Entry 8ESR (electron microscopy, 3.20 A resolution); this record covers chains 1 and C of the 56 polymer chains in the assembly.

# Chain 1
Molecule: 3497-nt RNA strand
From: Schizosaccharomyces pombe
Sequence (3497 nucleotides; each row starts with the number of its first residue; note: 375 numbers in that range are skipped by the numbering (no residue carries them; nothing is unmodelled there); a row labelled like 1739A-1739F holds insertion residues (1739A, then the next letters in order)):
     1 AUUUGACCUC AAAUCAGGUA GGACUACGCG CUGAACUUAA GCAUAUCAAU AAGCGCAGGA
    61 AAAGAAAAUA ACCAUGAUUC CCUCAGUAAC GGCGAGUGAA GCGGGAAAAG CUCAAAUUUG
   121 AAAUCUGGCA ACAUUUCUUU UGUUGUCCGA GUUGUAAUUU CAAGAAGCUG CUUUGAGUGU
   181 AGACGAUCGG UCUAAGUUCC UUGGAACAGG ACGUCAGAGA GGGUGAGAAC CCCGUCUUUG
   241 GUCGAUUGGA UAUGCCAUAU AAAGCGCUUU CGAAGAGUCG AGUUGUUUGG GAAUGCAGCU
   301 CUAAAUGGGU GGUAAAUUUC AUCUAAAGCU AAAUAUUGGC GAGAGACCGA UAGCGAACAA
   361 GUAGAGUGAU CGAAAGAUGA AAAGAACUUU GAAAAGAGAG UUAAAUAGUA CGUGAAAUUG
   421 CUGAAAGGGA AGCAUUGGAA AUCAGUCUUA CCUGGGUGAG AUCAGUAGUC UCUUCGCGAG
   481 ACUAUGCACU CUGAACCUGU GGUAGGUCAG CAUCAGUUUU CGGGGGCGGA AAAAGAAUAA
   541 GGGAAGGUGG CUUUCCGGGU UCUGCCUGGG GAGUGUUUAU AGCCCUUGUU GUAAUACGUC
   601 CACUGGGGAC UGAGGACUGC GGCUUCGUGC CAAGGAUGCU GACAUAAUGG UUUUCAAUGG
   661 CCCGUCUUGA AACACGGACC AAGGAGUCUA GCAUCUAUGC GAGUGUUUGG GUGAUGAAAA
   721 CCCAUCCGCG AAAUGAAAGU GAAUGCAGGU GGGAACGCCC UUGUGGCGUG CACCAUCGAC
   781 CGACCCGGAA GUUUGUCAAU GGAAGGGUUU GAGUAAGAGC AUAGCUGUUG GGACCCGAAA
   841 GAUGGUGAAC UAUGCCUGAA UAGGGUGAAG CCAGAGGAAA CUCUGGUGGA GGCUCGUAGA
   901 GAUUCUGACG UGCAAAUCGA UCUUCAAAUU UGGGUAUAGG GGCGAAAGAC UAAUCGAACC
   961 AUCUAGUAGC UGGUUCCUGC CGAAGUUUCC CUCAGGAUAG CAGAAACUCA GAUCAGUUUU
  1021 AUGAGGUAAA GCGAAUGAUU AGAGGUCUUG GGGAAGGAAU UUCCUCAACC UAUUCUCAAA
  1081 CUUUAAAUAU GUAAGACGCC CUUGUCGCUU AAUUGGACGU GGGCCAUCGA AUGAGAGUUU
  1141 CUAGUGGGCC AUUUUUGGUA AGCAGAACUG GCGAUGCGGG AUGAACCGAA CGUGAGGUUA
  1201 AGGUGCCGGA AUGUACGCUC AUCAGACACC AGAAAAGGUG UUAGUUCAUC UAGACAGCAG
  1261 GACGGUGGCC AUGGAAGUCG GAAUCCGCUA AGGAGUGUGU AACAACUCAC CUGCCGAAUG
  1321 AACUAGCCCU GAAAAUGGAU GGCGCUUAAG CGUACUACCC AUACCUCACC GUCUGGGUUA
  1381 GCUUUGAGAA GCUCAGACGA GUAGGCAGGC GUGGAGGUUU GUGACGAAGC CUUGGGCGUG
  1441 AGCCUGGGUC GAACAGCCUC UAGUGCAGAU CUUGGUGGAA GUAGCAAAUA UUCAAAUGAG
  1501 AACUUUGAAG ACUGAAGUGG GGAAAGGUUC CAUGUGAACA GCAGUUGGAC AUGGGUUAGU
  1561 CGAUCCUAAG AGAUAGGGAA GCUCCGUAUG AAAGUUGCAC GAUUUUUCGU GCCUCCUAUC
  1621 GAAAGGGAAU CCGGUUAAUA UUCCGGAACC AGAAGGUGGA AUCAACACGG CAACGUAAAU
  1681 GAAGUUGGAG ACGUCGGCGG GAGCCCUGGG AAGAGUUCUC UUUUCUUUUU AACAAACCA
1739A-1739F UUGAAC
  1741 C
  1747 ACCCUGAAAU CGGUUUAUCC GGAGCUAGGG UAUGGUGUUU GGAAGAGUUC AGCGCCUCAU
  1807 GCUGAAUCCG GUGCGCUCUC GACGGCCCUU GAAAAUCCAA CGGAAGAAUG GACCUUCGGG
  1867 UCCUUGUUUU CACAUCUGGU CGUACUCAUA ACCGCAGCAG GUCUCCAAGG UGAACAGCCU
  1927 CUAGUUGAUA GAACAAUGUA GAUAAGGGAA GUCGGCAAAA U
1967A-1967Z GGAUCCGUAACUUCGGGAUAAGGAUU
1968A-1968Z GGCUCUAAGGGUUGGGUACGUUGGGC
1969A-1969Z CUUGGAACCUGAACGGUUGCUGGACU
1970A-1970Z GAGCGUGGACCGAUGUCUUUUCUCGC
1971A-1971Z CUUUCGGGGUGAGAAGGGAUGUUGGA
1972A-1972Z CCUGCUUGGACCUUGGCGGCCGGGAA
1973A-1973Z GUCCUUGGUCGGGCUUUUCUCCUUCU
1974A-1974Z CGGGGAUUAUGCUCUUACUGGCGUAC
1975A-1975Z GUUUAACAACCAACUUAGAACUGGUA
1976A-1976Z CGGACAAGGGGAAUCUGACUGUCUAA
1977A-1977Z UUAAAACAUAGCAUUGCGAUGGCCAG
1978A-1978Z AAAGUGGUGUUGACGCAAUGUGAUUU
1979A-1979Z CUGCCCAGUGCUCUGAAUGUCAAAGU
1980A-1980Z GAAGAAAUUCAACCAAGCGCGGGUAA
1981A-1981E ACGGC
  2210 GGG
  2340 AGUAACUAUG ACUCUCUUAA GGUAGCCAAA UGCCUCGUCA UCUAACUAGU GACGCGCAUG
  2400 AAUGGAUUAA CGAGAUUCCC ACUGUCCCUA UCUACUAUCU AGCGAAACCA CAGCCUGGGG
  2460 AACGGGCCAG GCAAAAUCAG CGGGGAAAGA AGACCCUGUU GAGCUUGACU CUAGUUUGAC
  2520 AUUGUGAAGA GACAUAGAGG GUGUAGGAUA AGUGGGAGUA UGUUUCGGCA UACGCCGGUG
  2580 AAAUACCACU ACCUUUAUCG UUUCUUUACU UAAUCAAUGA AGCGGAAUUG GGAUUUAUUU
  2640 CCCAUAUUCU AGCGUUAAAG UUUCUUCGCG AACUGAUCCG CGUUGAUGAC AUUGUCAGGU
  2700 GGGGAGUUUG GCUGGGGCGG CACAUCUGUU AAAAGAUAAC GCAGGUGUCC UAAGGGGGAC
  2760 UCAUCGAGAA CAGAAAUCUC GAGUAGAAUA AAAGGGUAAA AGUCCCCUUG AUUUUGAUUU
  2820 UCAGUGUGAA UACAAACCAU GAAAGUGUGG CCUAUCGAUC CUUUGUUCCC UCGAAAUUUG
  2880 AGGACAGAGG UGCCAGAAAA GUUACCACAG GGAUAACUGG CUUGUGGCAG CCAAGCGUUC
  2940 AUAGCGACGU UGCUUUUUGA UUCUUCGAUG UCGGCUCUUC CUAUCAUACC GAAGCAGAAU
  3000 UCGGUAAGCG UUGGAUUGUU CACCCACUAA UAGGGAACGU GAGCUGGGUU UAGACCGUCG
  3060 UGAGACAGGU UAGUUUUACC CUACUGAUGA AGUGUCGUCG CAAUGGUAAU UCAACUUAGU
  3120 ACGAGAGGAA CCGUUGAUUC AGAUCAUUGG UAUUUGCGGC UGCCUGACAA GGCAAUGCCG
  3180 CGGAGCUAUC AUCUGCCGGA UAACGGCUGA ACGCCUCUAA GCCAGAAUCC GUGCCAGAAA
  3240 GCGACGAUUU UUUGGUCCGC AUGAUUUAUA UGUAUAAAAA UAGAGGUAGG ACUUGUUCCU
  3300 ACUCUCCUGU AUCGUAGAAG AUGGGCGAUG GUUGAUGAAA CGGAAGUGUU UUAUUGACUU
  3360 GUCCAUGAAA UUCCAUUGAA AUCUUGUGCG GAAUCGAAUC CAUUGCAUAC GACUUUAAUG
  3420 UGGAACGGGG UAUUGUAAGC AGUAGAGUAG CCUUGUUGUU ACGAUCUGCU GAGAUUAAGC
  3480 CUUUGUUCCC AAGAUUUG
Not modelled in the structure: 1-2, 37-47, 92-95, 287-294, 314-318, 446-505, 552-573, 625-627, 736-738, 761-763, 782-812, 861-929, 940-955, 991-994, 1024-1089, 1095-1129, 1227-1231, 1382-1386, 1486-1489, 1615-1617, 1663-1665, 1739A-1739F, 1801-1806, 1853-1871, 1894-1908, 1918-1922, 1967A-1967Z, 1968A-1968Z, 1969A-1969Z, 1970A-1970Z, 1971A-1971Z, 1972A-1972Z, 1973A-1973Z, 1974A-1974Z, 1975A-1975Z, 1976A-1976Z, 1977A-1977Z, 1978A-1978Z, 1979A-1979Z, 1980A-1980Z, 1981A-1981E, 2340-2416, 2483-2492, 2518-2694, 2708-2896, 2914-2919, 2936-2942, 2954-2969, 3015-3021, 3047-3051, 3066, 3074-3079, 3248-3268, 3290-3297, 3376-3394, 3442-3464
Construct notes: conflict C1741 (U7796 in 157310483)

# Chain C
Protein: 60S ribosomal protein L4-B
From: Schizosaccharomyces pombe
UniProt: Q9P784 (RL4B_SCHPO); residue numbers follow UniProt; this construct covers 1-363
Amino-acid sequence (363 residues; row label = number of the first residue in the row):
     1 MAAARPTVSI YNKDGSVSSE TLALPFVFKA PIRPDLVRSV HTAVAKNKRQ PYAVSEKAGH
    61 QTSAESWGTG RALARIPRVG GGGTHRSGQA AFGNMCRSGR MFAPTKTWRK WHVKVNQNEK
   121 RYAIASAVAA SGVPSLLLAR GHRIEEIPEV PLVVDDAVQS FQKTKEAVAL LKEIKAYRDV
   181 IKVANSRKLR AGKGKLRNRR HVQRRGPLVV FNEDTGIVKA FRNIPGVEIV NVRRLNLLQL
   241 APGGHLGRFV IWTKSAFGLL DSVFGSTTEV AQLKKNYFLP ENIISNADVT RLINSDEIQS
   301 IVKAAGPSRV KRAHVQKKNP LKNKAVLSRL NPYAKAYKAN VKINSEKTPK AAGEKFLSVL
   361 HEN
Not modelled in the structure: 1-4

# Interface between chain 1 and chain C
Pairs across the interface - 294 pairs, chain 1 then chain C:
  C215(1) with Lys165(C), salt bridge to the phosphate
  A216(1) with Lys163(C), salt bridge to the phosphate; Thr164(C), sugar contact; Lys165(C), phosphate contact; Val168(C), base contact; Asn223(C), hydrogen bond to the base
  G217(1) with Gln162(C), sugar contact; Lys163(C), phosphate contact; Thr164(C), hydrogen bond to the phosphate; Lys219(C), sugar contact; Arg222(C), sugar contact
  A218(1) with Thr164(C), phosphate contact; Arg222(C), salt bridge to the phosphate; Asn223(C), phosphate contact
  G219(1) with Asn223(C), hydrogen bond to the sugar; Pro225(C), sugar contact
  G221(1) with Arg187(C), salt bridge to the phosphate; Arg200(C), phosphate contact; His201(C), salt bridge to the phosphate
  G222(1) with Arg200(C), salt bridge to the phosphate
  C236(1) with Arg222(C), sugar contact
  A344(1) with Gln50(C), hydrogen bond to the sugar
  G345(1) with Gln50(C), hydrogen bond to the sugar; Asn198(C), hydrogen bond to the phosphate
  A346(1) with Ala45(C), hydrogen bond to the base; Lys46(C), base contact; Arg49(C), base contact; Gln50(C), phosphate contact; Arg199(C), sugar contact
  C347(1) with Tyr52(C), sugar contact; Arg197(C), salt bridge to the phosphate; Arg199(C), salt bridge to the phosphate
  C348(1) with Arg197(C), salt bridge to the phosphate
  G349(1) with Lys193(C), base contact; Leu196(C), base contact; Arg197(C), hydrogen bond to the base
  U351(1) with Arg97(C), hydrogen bond to the sugar
  A352(1) with Ser98(C), hydrogen bond to the phosphate
  C354(1) with Val54(C), phosphate contact; Ser55(C), hydrogen bond to the phosphate; Ala58(C), phosphate contact; Gln61(C), hydrogen bond to the phosphate
  G355(1) with Ala58(C), phosphate contact; Gly59(C), hydrogen bond to the phosphate; Gln61(C), hydrogen bond to the phosphate
  A363(1) with Thr84(C), hydrogen bond to the base
  G364(1) with Gly82(C), hydrogen bond to the base; Gly83(C), hydrogen bond to the sugar
  A365(1) with Gly82(C), sugar contact; Gly83(C), sugar contact
  C371(1) with Gly80(C), sugar contact; Gly81(C), sugar contact
  G372(1) with Gln61(C), phosphate contact; Thr62(C), phosphate contact; Ser63(C), hydrogen bond to the phosphate; Val79(C), phosphate contact; Thr84(C), hydrogen bond to the sugar; Arg86(C), phosphate contact
  A373(1) with Thr84(C), sugar contact; His85(C), sugar contact; Arg86(C), salt bridge to the phosphate
  A374(1) with Arg97(C), salt bridge to the phosphate
  A375(1) with Arg97(C), salt bridge to the phosphate
  A515(1) with Gln316(C), hydrogen bond to the sugar; Lys318(C), hydrogen bond to the sugar; Asn323(C), hydrogen bond to the phosphate
  G516(1) with Gln316(C), hydrogen bond to the sugar; Lys317(C), phosphate contact; Lys318(C), phosphate contact; Asn323(C), hydrogen bond to the phosphate
  U517(1) with Asn319(C), phosphate contact; Lys322(C), salt bridge to the phosphate
  U518(1) with Lys322(C), salt bridge to the phosphate
  G524(1) with Asn340(C), base contact
  G525(1) with Asn340(C), hydrogen bond to the base
  G526(1) with Asn340(C), sugar contact; Val341(C), hydrogen bond to the sugar; Lys342(C), phosphate contact
  C527(1) with Val341(C), phosphate contact; Lys342(C), salt bridge to the phosphate; Ile343(C), hydrogen bond to the phosphate; Asn344(C), hydrogen bond to the phosphate
  G528(1) with Asn344(C), hydrogen bond to the phosphate
  A530(1) with Lys350(C), hydrogen bond to the phosphate; Phe356(C), sugar contact; Leu357(C), base contact; Leu360(C), base contact; His361(C), hydrogen bond to the base
  A531(1) with Thr348(C), base contact; Pro349(C), base contact; Lys350(C), salt bridge to the phosphate; Ala351(C), phosphate contact; Ala352(C), phosphate contact
  A533(1) with Lys350(C), salt bridge to the phosphate
  U592(1) with Asn344(C), base contact; Ser345(C), hydrogen bond to the base; Glu346(C), hydrogen bond to the base; Lys347(C), base contact; Thr348(C), hydrogen bond to the sugar
  C601(1) with Ala339(C), sugar contact; Asn340(C), base contact
  A602(1) with Leu327(C), sugar contact; Asn331(C), base contact; Tyr333(C), base contact; Ala334(C), hydrogen bond to the sugar; Tyr337(C), stacking on the base
  C603(1) with Ala339(C), phosphate contact
  A613(1) with Gln316(C), base contact
  G614(1) with Arg312(C), hydrogen bond to the sugar
  U618(1) with Lys311(C), sugar contact
  G619(1) with Lys311(C), hydrogen bond to the sugar; Arg329(C), base contact
  C620(1) with Arg329(C), hydrogen bond to the base
  G621(1) with Ser328(C), hydrogen bond to the sugar; Arg329(C), sugar contact
  G622(1) with Ser328(C), sugar contact; Lys335(C), salt bridge to the phosphate
  A632(1) with Ala325(C), sugar contact
  A633(1) with Lys318(C), salt bridge to the phosphate; Asn323(C), phosphate contact; Ala325(C), sugar contact; Arg329(C), hydrogen bond to the sugar
  G634(1) with Lys311(C), hydrogen bond to the base; Arg312(C), sugar contact; Ala313(C), base contact; His314(C), hydrogen bond to the sugar; Val315(C), hydrogen bond to the sugar; Lys318(C), phosphate contact; Arg329(C), salt bridge to the phosphate
  G635(1) with Arg312(C), hydrogen bond to the base; Val315(C), base contact; Gln316(C), sugar contact
  G683(1) with Met95(C), hydrogen bond to the base
  G684(1) with Asn94(C), hydrogen bond to the phosphate; Met95(C), sugar contact
  A685(1) with Asn94(C), hydrogen bond to the sugar; Phe102(C), phosphate contact
  G686(1) with Phe102(C), sugar contact
  U687(1) with Phe102(C), sugar contact; Ala103(C), base contact
  C688(1) with Arg109(C), phosphate contact
  U689(1) with Trp108(C), sugar contact; Arg109(C), phosphate contact; Lys110(C), hydrogen bond to the phosphate
  U698(1) with Arg33(C), hydrogen bond to the phosphate; Leu36(C), sugar contact; Glu119(C), base contact
  G699(1) with Arg33(C), salt bridge to the phosphate; Leu36(C), sugar contact; Asn116(C), base contact; Asn118(C), sugar contact; Glu119(C), sugar contact; Tyr122(C), sugar contact
  C700(1) with Asn118(C), sugar contact; Tyr122(C), phosphate contact
  U706(1) with Val115(C), phosphate contact; Asn116(C), phosphate contact; Gln117(C), hydrogen bond to the base; Lys120(C), hydrogen bond to the base
  U707(1) with Lys114(C), base contact; Val115(C), base contact
  G713(1) with Arg234(C), sugar contact
  U715(1) with Val218(C), base contact; Arg222(C), sugar contact; Ile229(C), hydrogen bond to the base
  A717(1) with Lys48(C), salt bridge to the phosphate
  A718(1) with Lys48(C), salt bridge to the phosphate; Gln50(C), hydrogen bond to the base
  A719(1) with Asn47(C), sugar contact; Lys48(C), hydrogen bond to the sugar; Leu238(C), sugar contact
  A720(1) with Val44(C), sugar contact; Asn47(C), hydrogen bond to the phosphate; Lys120(C), salt bridge to the phosphate; Arg234(C), sugar contact; Leu235(C), hydrogen bond to the sugar; Asn236(C), sugar contact
  C721(1) with Lys120(C), salt bridge to the phosphate; Ile124(C), phosphate contact; Arg233(C), hydrogen bond to the sugar; Leu235(C), sugar contact; Lys274(C), phosphate contact
  C722(1) with Gln117(C), phosphate contact; Arg121(C), salt bridge to the phosphate; Leu273(C), phosphate contact; Lys274(C), salt bridge to the phosphate
  C723(1) with Arg121(C), salt bridge to the phosphate; Lys274(C), phosphate contact; Lys275(C), hydrogen bond to the phosphate
  A724(1) with Lys275(C), phosphate contact
  A821(1) with Asn116(C), hydrogen bond to the sugar
  U822(1) with Lys114(C), hydrogen bond to the sugar; Asn116(C), sugar contact
  A823(1) with Lys110(C), salt bridge to the phosphate; Val113(C), sugar contact
  G832(1) with Ala103(C), base contact; Lys106(C), hydrogen bond to the base
  C834(1) with Phe102(C), sugar contact
  C835(1) with Asn94(C), hydrogen bond to the sugar; Met95(C), sugar contact; Phe102(C), sugar contact
  C836(1) with Ile76(C), sugar contact; Pro77(C), phosphate contact; Asn94(C), phosphate contact; Met95(C), sugar contact
  G837(1) with Ser66(C), phosphate contact; Arg75(C), sugar contact; Pro77(C), phosphate contact
  A838(1) with Ser66(C), phosphate contact
  A961(1) with Ser63(C), hydrogen bond to the phosphate
  U962(1) with Thr62(C), phosphate contact
  A965(1) with Arg100(C), hydrogen bond to the base
  G1377(1) with Gly306(C), phosphate contact; Pro307(C), hydrogen bond to the sugar
  U1378(1) with Gly306(C), hydrogen bond to the phosphate; Pro307(C), sugar contact
  U1379(1) with Ile293(C), sugar contact; Asn294(C), hydrogen bond to the sugar; Gln299(C), hydrogen bond to the sugar
  A1380(1) with Asn294(C), sugar contact; Gln299(C), phosphate contact
  G1381(1) with Thr290(C), hydrogen bond to the base
  A1387(1) with Ser308(C), phosphate contact
  C1392(1) with Arg309(C), hydrogen bond to the sugar
  U1393(1) with Arg309(C), sugar contact; Val310(C), hydrogen bond to the sugar
  C1394(1) with Val310(C), sugar contact; Arg312(C), phosphate contact
  A1395(1) with Arg312(C), salt bridge to the phosphate
  G1413(1) with Lys193(C), phosphate contact
  G1414(1) with Gly192(C), phosphate contact; Lys193(C), salt bridge to the phosphate; Arg199(C), hydrogen bond to the phosphate
  A1415(1) with Arg190(C), salt bridge to the phosphate; Ala191(C), phosphate contact; Gly194(C), phosphate contact; Arg199(C), salt bridge to the phosphate
  G1416(1) with Arg190(C), salt bridge to the phosphate; Arg205(C), phosphate contact; Gly243(C), hydrogen bond to the sugar; His245(C), base contact
  G1417(1) with Arg140(C), hydrogen bond to the phosphate; Arg205(C), salt bridge to the phosphate; Pro242(C), sugar contact; Gly243(C), sugar contact; His245(C), hydrogen bond to the sugar
  U1418(1) with Arg140(C), salt bridge to the phosphate; Arg204(C), salt bridge to the phosphate; Arg205(C), hydrogen bond to the phosphate
  U1419(1) with Gly141(C), phosphate contact; Arg143(C), salt bridge to the phosphate; Arg204(C), hydrogen bond to the base
  U1420(1) with Arg143(C), salt bridge to the phosphate
  G1421(1) with Lys188(C), base contact
  U1422(1) with Lys188(C), hydrogen bond to the base
  G1423(1) with Lys188(C), hydrogen bond to the base
  A1453(1) with Leu189(C), base contact; Lys195(C), sugar contact
  C1454(1) with Leu189(C), hydrogen bond to the base; Arg190(C), phosphate contact; Ala191(C), base contact; Gly192(C), hydrogen bond to the phosphate; Lys195(C), salt bridge to the phosphate
  A1455(1) with Ala191(C), phosphate contact
  C1458(1) with His245(C), hydrogen bond to the base
  U1459(1) with Arg38(C), salt bridge to the phosphate
  C1460(1) with Thr42(C), sugar contact; Lys46(C), phosphate contact
  U1461(1) with Lys46(C), salt bridge to the phosphate
  A1462(1) with Arg109(C), sugar contact
  G1463(1) with Tyr52(C), hydrogen bond to the phosphate; Val54(C), base contact; Met101(C), sugar contact; Thr105(C), phosphate contact; Arg109(C), salt bridge to the phosphate
  A1469(1) with Met95(C), base contact
  U1470(1) with Ala72(C), base contact; Leu73(C), base contact; Ala74(C), base contact; Arg75(C), hydrogen bond to the base
  C1471(1) with Ala74(C), phosphate contact; Met95(C), base contact
  U1472(1) with Ala74(C), phosphate contact; Ile76(C), sugar contact; Arg78(C), salt bridge to the phosphate; Ala90(C), sugar contact; Met95(C), sugar contact; Cys96(C), sugar contact; Arg97(C), hydrogen bond to the sugar
  U1473(1) with Gln89(C), hydrogen bond to the phosphate; Ala90(C), hydrogen bond to the phosphate; Arg97(C), sugar contact
  G1474(1) with His85(C), salt bridge to the phosphate; Gln89(C), hydrogen bond to the phosphate
Other interface residues (no listed pair), chain 1 (132 interface residues in all): U337, G353, A532, A690, G705, U712, A714, G716, U971
Other interface residues (no listed pair), chain C (174 interface residues in all): His41, Pro51, Glu56, Lys57, His60, Thr69, Gly70, Gly88, Phe92, Gly93, Gly99, Pro104, Asn185, Gln203, Asp214, Ala220, Ile224, Pro280, Asp296, Lys303, Ala304, Ala305, Val326

# Overview
Chain 1 and chain C form an interface of 132 and 174 residues respectively; the contacts include 88 hydrogen
bonds, 45 salt bridges and 1 aromatic stacking contact. Polar contacts include A216(1)-Asn223(C),
A346(1)-Ala45(C) and G349(1)-Arg197(C).
Chain 1 is a 3497-nt RNA strand and chain C is 60S ribosomal protein L4-B, both from Schizosaccharomyces
pombe; the structure, Ytm1 associated nascent 60S ribosome (-fkbp39) State 2, was determined by electron
microscopy together with 8ESQ, 8ETC, 8ETG, 8ETH, 8ETI, 8ETJ and 3 further entries from the same study.
